9IKZ - chains A and D of the 9 polymer chains in the assembly; structure by electron microscopy, 3.14 A resolution.

[Chain A]
Molecule: RNA-directed RNA polymerase nsp12
Source organism: Severe acute respiratory syndrome coronavirus 2
Notes: EC 2.7.7.48, 2.7.7.50
UniProt: P0DTD1 (R1AB_SARS2); residues 1-931 here correspond to UniProt positions 4393-5323 (UniProt number = residue number + 4392)
Amino-acid sequence (931 residues; numbered 1 to 931; the number before each row is that of its first residue):
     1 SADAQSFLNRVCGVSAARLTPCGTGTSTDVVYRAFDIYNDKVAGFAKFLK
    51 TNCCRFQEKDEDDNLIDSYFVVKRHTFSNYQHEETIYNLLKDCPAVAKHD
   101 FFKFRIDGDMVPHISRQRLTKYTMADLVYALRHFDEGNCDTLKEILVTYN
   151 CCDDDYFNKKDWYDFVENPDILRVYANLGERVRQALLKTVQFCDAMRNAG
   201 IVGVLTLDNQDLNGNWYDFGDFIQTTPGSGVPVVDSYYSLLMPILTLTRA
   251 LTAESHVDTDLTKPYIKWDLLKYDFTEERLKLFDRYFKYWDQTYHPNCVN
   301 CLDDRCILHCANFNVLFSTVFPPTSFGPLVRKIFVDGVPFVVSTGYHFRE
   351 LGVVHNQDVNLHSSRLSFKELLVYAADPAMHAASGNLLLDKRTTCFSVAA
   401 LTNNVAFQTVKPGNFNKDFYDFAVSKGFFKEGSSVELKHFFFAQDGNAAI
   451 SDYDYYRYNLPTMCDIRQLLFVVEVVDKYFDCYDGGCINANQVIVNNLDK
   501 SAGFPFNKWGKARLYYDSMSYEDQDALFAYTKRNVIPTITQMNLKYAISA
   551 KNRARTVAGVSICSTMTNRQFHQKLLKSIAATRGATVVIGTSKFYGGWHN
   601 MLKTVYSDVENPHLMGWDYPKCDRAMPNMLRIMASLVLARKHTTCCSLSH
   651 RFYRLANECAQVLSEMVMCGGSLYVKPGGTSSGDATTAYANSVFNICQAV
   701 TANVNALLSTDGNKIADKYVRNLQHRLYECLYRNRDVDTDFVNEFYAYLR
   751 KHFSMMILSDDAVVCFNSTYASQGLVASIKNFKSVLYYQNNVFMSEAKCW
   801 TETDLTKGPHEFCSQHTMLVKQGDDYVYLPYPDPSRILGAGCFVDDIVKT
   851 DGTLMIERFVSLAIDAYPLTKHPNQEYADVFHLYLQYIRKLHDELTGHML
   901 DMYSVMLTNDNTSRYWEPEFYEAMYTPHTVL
Ion coordination: Mg2+: N209 (together with GDP); beryllium trifluoride ion: D218 (together with GDP); Zn2+: H295, C301, C306, C310
Residues lining bound ligands: GDP (guanosine-5'-diphosphate): V31, R33, A34, F35, K50, N52, C53, R55, Y69, V71, K73, R116, L119, T120, K121, Y122, T123, D126, D208, N209, D211, Y217, D218

[Chain D]
Molecule: Non-structural protein 8
Source organism: Severe acute respiratory syndrome coronavirus 2
UniProt: P0DTD1 (R1AB_SARS2); residues 6-192 here correspond to UniProt positions 3948-4134 (UniProt number = residue number + 3942)
Amino-acid sequence (187 residues; each row starts with the number of its first residue):
     6 FSSLPSYAAFATAQEAYEQAVANGDSEVVLKKLKKSLNVAKSEFDRDAAM
    56 QRKLEKMADQAMTQMYKQARSEDKRAKVTSAMQTMLFTMLRKLDNDALNN
   106 IINNARDGCVPLNIIPLTTAAKLMVVIPDYNTYKNTCDGTTFTYASALWE
   156 IQQVVDADSKIVQLSEISMDNSPNLAWPLIVTALRAN

[Interface between chain A and chain D]
Contacting residue pairs - 15 pairs, chain A then chain D:
  F415(A) - M94(D)  hydrophobic
  K417(A) - M90(D)
  K417(A) - M94(D)
  I847(A) - R80(D)
  T850(A) - K79(D)
  D851(A) - R75(D)  salt bridge
  T853(A) - K72(D)
  L854(A) - S76(D)
  H898(A) - Y71(D)  hydrogen bond
  M899(A) - T68(D)  hydrogen bond
  M899(A) - Y71(D)  hydrophobic
  M902(A) - Y71(D)  hydrophobic
  Y903(A) - Y71(D)
  V905(A) - M67(D)  hydrophobic
  L907(A) - D64(D)
Other interface residues (no listed pair), chain A (16 interface residues in all): N414, L895, M906
Other interface residues (no listed pair), chain D (13 interface residues in all): M87, T93

[Overview]
The interface between chain A and chain D involves 16 residues on one side and 13 on the other, with 2
hydrogen bonds and 1 salt bridge. Polar contacts include D851(A)-R75(D), H898(A)-Y71(D) and M899(A)-T68(D).
Chain A binds GDP. H295(A), C301(A), C306(A) and C310(A) coordinate Zn2+.
Chain A is RNA-directed RNA polymerase nsp12 and chain D is Non-structural protein 8, both from Severe acute
respiratory syndrome coronavirus 2; the structure, SARS-CoV-2 E-RTC bound to pRNA-nsp9 and GDP-BeF3-, was
determined by electron microscopy.
